7F39 - chain A; structure by X-ray diffraction, 1.89 A resolution.

Chain A:
Name: FAD:protein FMN transferase
Organism: Listeria monocytogenes serotype 1/2a (strain 10403S)
Notes: EC 2.7.1.180
UniProt: A0A0H3GJF7 (A0A0H3GJF7_LISM4); residues 22-360 here = UniProt positions 22-360
Sequence (340 residues; numbered 21 to 360; the number before each row is that of its first residue):
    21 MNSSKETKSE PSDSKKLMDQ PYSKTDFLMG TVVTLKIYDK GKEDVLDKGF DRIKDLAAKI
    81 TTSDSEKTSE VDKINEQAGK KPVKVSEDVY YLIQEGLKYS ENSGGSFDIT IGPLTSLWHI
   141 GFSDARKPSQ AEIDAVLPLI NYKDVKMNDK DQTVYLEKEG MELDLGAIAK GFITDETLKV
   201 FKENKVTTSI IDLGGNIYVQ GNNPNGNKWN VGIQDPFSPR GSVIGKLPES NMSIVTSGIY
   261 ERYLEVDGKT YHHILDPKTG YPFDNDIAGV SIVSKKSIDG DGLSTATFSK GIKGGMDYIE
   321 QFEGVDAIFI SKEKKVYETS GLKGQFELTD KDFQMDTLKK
Not modelled in the structure: 21-35, 358-360
Differences from the reference sequence: initiating methionine (21)
What the authors report for this chain:
  - catalytic residues: Ser257, His273, Asp301 (proposed by the authors, not directly observed)

Summary:
From the paper: catalytic residues Ser257, His273 and Asp301.
Chain A is FAD:protein FMN transferase (Listeria monocytogenes serotype 1/2a (strain 10403S)); the structure,
The structure of flavin transferase FmnB, was determined by X-ray diffraction together with 7ESA, 7ESB, 7ESC
and 7F2U from the same study.
